1ALW - chains A and B; structure by X-ray diffraction, 2.03 A resolution.

== Chain A (and B) ==
Molecule: Calpain
Source organism: Sus scrofa
Notes: fragment: inhibitor-bound calcium binding domain vi; chain B of this document is another copy of the same molecule, construct and numbering; everything in this record applies to it too
UniProt: P04574 (CPNS1_PIG); numbering as in UniProt (aligned over 94-266)
Chain sequence (173 residues; numbered 94 to 266; the number before each row is that of its first residue):
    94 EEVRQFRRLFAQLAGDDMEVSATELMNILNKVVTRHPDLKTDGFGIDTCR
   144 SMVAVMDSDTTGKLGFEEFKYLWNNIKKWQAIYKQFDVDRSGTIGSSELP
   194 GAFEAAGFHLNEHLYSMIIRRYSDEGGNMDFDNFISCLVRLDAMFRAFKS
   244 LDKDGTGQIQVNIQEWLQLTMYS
Curated features (UniProtKB/Swiss-Prot):
  - binding site (Ca(2+)): A107, D110, E112, E117, D135, D150, D152, T154, K156, E161, D180, D182, S184, T186, E191, D223
  - modified residue: K177 (N6-acetyllysine)

== Interface between chain A and chain B ==
Contacting residue pairs (79; chain A residue first):
  S114(A) - E218(B)
  D140(A) - T141(B)  hydrogen bond
  R143(A) - R214(B)
  R143(A) - N226(B)
  S144(A) - R214(B)
  A147(A) - R214(B)
  T153(A) - R213(B)
  G155(A) - R213(B)
  L203(A) - L260(B)  hydrophobic
  N204(A) - Q257(B)  hydrogen bond
  H206(A) - Q261(B)
  L207(A) - Q257(B)
  L207(A) - L260(B)  hydrophobic
  L207(A) - Q261(B)
  M210(A) - T153(B)
  M210(A) - Q261(B)
  M210(A) - Y265(B)
  R213(A) - T153(B)
  R213(A) - Y265(B)
  R214(A) - D140(B)
  R214(A) - R143(B)
  R214(A) - A147(B)
  R214(A) - Y265(B)
  R214(A) - S266(B)  hydrogen bond (side chain-backbone)
  N226(A) - R143(B)
  C230(A) - M264(B)
  R233(A) - R233(B)
  R233(A) - T263(B)  hydrogen bond (side chain-backbone)
  R233(A) - M264(B)
  R233(A) - S266(B)
  L234(A) - M264(B)  hydrophobic
  M237(A) - W259(B)  hydrogen bond (backbone-side chain)
  M237(A) - T263(B)
  F238(A) - I256(B)  hydrophobic
  F238(A) - L260(B)  hydrophobic
  F241(A) - V254(B)
  F241(A) - N255(B)
  F241(A) - I256(B)
  F241(A) - W259(B)
  G250(A) - N255(B)
  G250(A) - I256(B)  hydrogen bond (backbone-backbone)
  Q251(A) - Q253(B)  hydrogen bond
  Q251(A) - V254(B)
  Q251(A) - N255(B)
  I252(A) - I252(B)
  I252(A) - Q253(B)
  I252(A) - V254(B)  hydrogen bond (backbone-backbone)
  Q253(A) - Q251(B)
  Q253(A) - I252(B)
  V254(A) - F241(B)
  V254(A) - Q251(B)
  V254(A) - I252(B)  hydrogen bond (backbone-backbone)
  N255(A) - F241(B)
  N255(A) - G250(B)
  I256(A) - F241(B)  hydrophobic
  I256(A) - G250(B)
  W259(A) - M237(B)  hydrogen bond (side chain-backbone)
  W259(A) - F241(B)  hydrophobic
  W259(A) - I252(B)  hydrophobic
  W259(A) - W259(B)  hydrophobic
  W259(A) - L262(B)  hydrophobic
  L260(A) - L207(B)  hydrophobic
  L260(A) - M210(B)
  L260(A) - F238(B)  hydrophobic
  Q261(A) - H206(B)  hydrogen bond
  Q261(A) - M210(B)
  L262(A) - W259(B)  hydrophobic
  T263(A) - R233(B)  hydrogen bond (backbone-side chain)
  T263(A) - M237(B)
  M264(A) - M210(B)  hydrophobic
  M264(A) - R214(B)
  M264(A) - Y215(B)
  M264(A) - C230(B)
  M264(A) - R233(B)
  M264(A) - L234(B)  hydrophobic
  Y265(A) - M210(B)  hydrophobic
  Y265(A) - R213(B)
  Y265(A) - R214(B)
  S266(A) - R214(B)  hydrogen bond (backbone-side chain)
Interface residues without a listed pair, chain A (44 interface residues in all): I139, T141, D150, T154, K156, Y215, A240, Q257
Interface residues without a listed pair, chain B (40 interface residues in all): D135, S144, G155, D217, A240

== In short ==
The interface between chain A and chain B involves 44 residues on one side and 40 on the other, with 13
hydrogen bonds. Polar pairs include D140(A)-T141(B), N204(A)-Q257(B) and R214(A)-S266(B). From UniProt: 16
Ca2+-binding residues on chain A.
Both chains are Calpain (Sus scrofa). Entry 1ALW (Inhibitor and calcium bound domain VI of porcine calpain)
was determined by X-ray diffraction, deposited together with 1ALV.
